8P3X - chains A and D of the 8 polymer chains in the assembly; structure by electron microscopy, 3.36 A resolution.

[Chain A (and D)]
Name: Glutamate receptor 2
From: Rattus norvegicus
Notes: engineered mutation(s): F231A; chain D of this document is another copy of the same molecule, construct and numbering; everything in this record applies to it too
UniProtKB: P19491 (GRIA2_RAT), isoform P19491-2; residues -20 to 862 here correspond to UniProt positions 1-883 (UniProt number = residue number + 21)
Sequence (883 residues; row label = number of the first residue in the row; numbers below 1 keep their minus sign (Met-20 is residue -20)):
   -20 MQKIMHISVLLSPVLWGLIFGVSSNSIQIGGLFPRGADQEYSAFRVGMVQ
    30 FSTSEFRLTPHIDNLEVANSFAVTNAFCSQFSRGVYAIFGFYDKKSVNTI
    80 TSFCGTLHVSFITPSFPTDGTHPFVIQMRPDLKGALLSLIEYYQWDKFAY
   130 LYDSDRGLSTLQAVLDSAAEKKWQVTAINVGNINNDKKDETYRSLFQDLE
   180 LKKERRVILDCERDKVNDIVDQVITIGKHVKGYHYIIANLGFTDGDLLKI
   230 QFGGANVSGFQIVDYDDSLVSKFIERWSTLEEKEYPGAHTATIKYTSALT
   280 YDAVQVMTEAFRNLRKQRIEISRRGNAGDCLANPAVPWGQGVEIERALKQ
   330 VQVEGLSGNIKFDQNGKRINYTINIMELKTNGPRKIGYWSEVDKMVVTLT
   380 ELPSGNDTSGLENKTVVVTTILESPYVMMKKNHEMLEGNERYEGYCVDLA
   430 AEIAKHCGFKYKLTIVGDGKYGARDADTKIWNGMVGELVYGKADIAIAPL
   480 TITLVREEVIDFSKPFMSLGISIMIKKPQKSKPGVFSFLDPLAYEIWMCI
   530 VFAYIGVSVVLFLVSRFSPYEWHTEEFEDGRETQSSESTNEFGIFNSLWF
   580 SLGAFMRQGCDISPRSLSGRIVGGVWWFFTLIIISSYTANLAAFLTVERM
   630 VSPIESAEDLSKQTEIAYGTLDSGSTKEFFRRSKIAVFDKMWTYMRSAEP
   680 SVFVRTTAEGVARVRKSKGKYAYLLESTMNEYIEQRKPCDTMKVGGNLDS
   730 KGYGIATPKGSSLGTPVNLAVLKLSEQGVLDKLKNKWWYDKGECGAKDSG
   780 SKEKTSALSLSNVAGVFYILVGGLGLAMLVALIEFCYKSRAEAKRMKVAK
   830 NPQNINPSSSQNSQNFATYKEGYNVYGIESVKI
Unresolved in the structure: -20 to 392, 507-510, 552-568, 631-632, 774-783, 824-862 (chain D: -20 to 392, 552-568, 627-634, 774-784, 824-862)
Disulfide bonds: Cys718-Cys773
Differences from the reference sequence: variant Arg586 (Gln607 in P19491); conflict Ser754 (Asn775 in P19491), Val758 (Leu779 in P19491)
Curated features (UniProtKB/Swiss-Prot):
  - region: Ala846 to Gly856 (Required for interaction with IQSEC1)
  - binding site (L-glutamate): Pro478, Thr480, Arg485, Ser654, Thr655, Glu705
  - site: Arg453 (Interaction with the cone snail toxin Con-ikot-ikot), Ile633 (Crucial to convey clamshell closure to channel opening), Arg660 (Interaction with the cone snail toxin Con-ikot-ikot), Lys752 (Interaction with the cone snail toxin Con-ikot-ikot)
  - modified residue: Ser662 (Phosphoserine), Ser696 (Phosphoserine), Ser839 (Phosphoserine), Ser842 (Phosphoserine), Tyr855 (Phosphotyrosine), Ser859 (Phosphoserine)
  - lipidation (S-palmitoyl cysteine): Cys589, Cys815
  - glycosylation (N-linked (GlcNAc...) asparagine): Asn235, Asn349, Asn385, Asn392
From the paper describing this entry:
  - mutagenesis - F231A: decreased signaling

[Interface between chain A and chain D]
Residue-residue contacts - 79 pairs, chain A then chain D:
  Thr482(A) - Glu755(D)
  Leu483(A) - Leu751(D)  hydrophobic
  Leu483(A) - Lys752(D)
  Glu486(A) - Lys493(D)
  Lys493(A) - Glu486(D)
  Lys493(A) - Lys493(D)
  Phe517(A) - Phe607(D)  hydrophobic
  Phe517(A) - Ile611(D)  hydrophobic
  Phe574(A) - Arg594(D)
  Phe574(A) - Leu596(D)  hydrophobic
  Phe574(A) - Arg599(D)  hydrogen bond (backbone-side chain)
  Asn575(A) - Arg599(D)  hydrogen bond
  Trp578(A) - Ser592(D)  hydrogen bond
  Trp578(A) - Pro593(D)  hydrophobic
  Trp578(A) - Arg599(D)
  Trp578(A) - Trp606(D)  hydrophobic
  Leu581(A) - Gly603(D)
  Gly582(A) - Trp606(D)
  Met585(A) - Trp606(D)  hydrophobic
  Met585(A) - Phe607(D)  hydrophobic
  Arg586(A) - Arg586(D)
  Gln587(A) - Ala583(D)  hydrogen bond (side chain-backbone)
  Gln587(A) - Arg586(D)
  Gln587(A) - Trp606(D)
  Gln587(A) - Thr609(D)
  Asp590(A) - Ser592(D)
  Ile613(A) - Leu610(D)  hydrophobic
  Tyr616(A) - Ile611(D)
  Thr617(A) - Ser614(D)  hydrogen bond
  Leu620(A) - Ser615(D)
  Leu620(A) - Ala618(D)  hydrophobic
  Ala621(A) - Ala618(D)  hydrophobic
  Leu624(A) - Asn619(D)
  Thr625(A) - Ala622(D)
  Arg628(A) - Val626(D)
  Leu751(A) - Leu483(D)  hydrophobic
  Lys752(A) - Leu483(D)
  Glu755(A) - Thr482(D)
  Thr784(A) - Phe623(D)
  Thr784(A) - Val626(D)
  Ser785(A) - Asn619(D)
  Ser785(A) - Phe623(D)
  Ala786(A) - Asp519(D)
  Ala786(A) - Pro520(D)
  Ala786(A) - Ala522(D)
  Ala786(A) - Asn619(D)
  Ala786(A) - Phe623(D)
  Leu787(A) - Pro520(D)  hydrogen bond (backbone-backbone)
  Leu787(A) - Ala522(D)  hydrogen bond (backbone-backbone)
  Leu787(A) - Ile525(D)
  Leu787(A) - Asn619(D)
  Ser788(A) - Ile525(D)
  Leu789(A) - Ile525(D)
  Leu789(A) - Cys528(D)  hydrophobic
  Val792(A) - Ile525(D)  hydrophobic
  Val795(A) - Phe608(D)  hydrophobic
  Phe796(A) - Cys528(D)  hydrophobic
  Phe796(A) - Phe608(D)  hydrophobic
  Leu799(A) - Ala532(D)  hydrophobic
  Leu799(A) - Val536(D)  hydrophobic
  Leu799(A) - Val604(D)  hydrophobic
  Leu799(A) - Trp605(D)  hydrophobic
  Gly802(A) - Ile600(D)
  Leu803(A) - Val536(D)  hydrophobic
  Leu803(A) - Val601(D)  hydrophobic
  Ala806(A) - Ser597(D)
  Ala806(A) - Val601(D)  hydrophobic
  Val809(A) - Leu596(D)  hydrophobic
  Ala810(A) - Val543(D)  hydrophobic
  Ala810(A) - Phe546(D)
  Ala810(A) - Ser597(D)
  Leu811(A) - Phe546(D)  hydrophobic
  Phe814(A) - Phe546(D)  hydrophobic
  Phe814(A) - Ser547(D)
  Phe814(A) - Pro548(D)
  Phe814(A) - Tyr549(D)  hydrophobic
  Lys817(A) - Tyr549(D)
  Ser818(A) - Tyr549(D)  hydrogen bond
  Glu821(A) - Tyr549(D)  hydrogen bond
Other interface residues (no listed pair), chain A (49 interface residues in all): Ser492, Leu748, Ile798, Met807
Other interface residues (no listed pair), chain D (57 interface residues in all): Leu521, Glu524, Ile529, Gly535, Val539, Leu542, Gln587, Ser595, Gly602, Ile612, Thr625, Leu748

[Summary]
The interface between chain A and chain D involves 49 residues on one side and 57 on the other, with 9
hydrogen bonds. Polar contacts include Phe574(A)-Arg599(D), Asn575(A)-Arg599(D) and Trp578(A)-Ser592(D). From
UniProt: 6 L-glutamate-binding residues on chain A. The paper reports that F231A of chain A reduces signaling.
Both chains are Glutamate receptor 2 (Rattus norvegicus). Entry 8P3X (Homomeric GluA2 flip R/G-edited
Q/R-edited F231A mutant in tandem with TARP gamma-2, desensitized conformation 1) was determined by electron
microscopy, deposited together with 8C1P, 8C1Q, 8C1R, 8C1S, 8C2H, 8C2I and 9 further entries.
